Entry 6I1Q (X-ray diffraction, 1.99 A resolution); this record covers chain A.

[Chain A]
Molecule: Soluble quino protein glucose dehydrogenase
Source organism: Hypocrea jecorina (strain ATCC 56765 / BCRC 32924 / NRRL 11460 / Rut C-30)
UniProt: A0A024S820 (A0A024S820_HYPJR); numbering as in UniProt (aligned over 28-430)
Chain sequence (403 residues; numbered 28 to 430; the number before each row is that of its first residue):
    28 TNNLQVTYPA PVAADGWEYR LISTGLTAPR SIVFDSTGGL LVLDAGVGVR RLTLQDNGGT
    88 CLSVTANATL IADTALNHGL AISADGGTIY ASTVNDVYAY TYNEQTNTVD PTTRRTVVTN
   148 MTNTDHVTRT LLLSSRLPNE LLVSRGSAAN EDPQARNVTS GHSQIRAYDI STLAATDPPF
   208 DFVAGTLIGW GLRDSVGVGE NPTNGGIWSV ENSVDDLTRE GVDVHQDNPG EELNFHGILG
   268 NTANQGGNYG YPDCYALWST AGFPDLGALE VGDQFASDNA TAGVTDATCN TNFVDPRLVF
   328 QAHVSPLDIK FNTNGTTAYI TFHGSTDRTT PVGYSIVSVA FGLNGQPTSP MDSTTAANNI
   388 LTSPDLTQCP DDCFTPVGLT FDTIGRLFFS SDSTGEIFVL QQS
Disordered / not traced: 201-204
Disulfides: Cys281-Cys316, Cys396-Cys400
Glycans and other covalent adducts: N-acetylglucosamine (NAG) linked to Asn94, Asn147, Asn184, Asn306
Metal / ion sites: Ca2+: Glu259, Tyr276
Ligand contacts: N-acetylglucosamine (NAG; 2-acetamido-2-deoxy-beta-D-glucopyranose): Asn339, Asn341, Thr343
From the paper describing this entry:
  - Ca2+ coordination: Glu259, Tyr276, Gln301
  - catalytic residues: His153 (proposed by the authors, not directly observed)
  - catalytic residues: Arg220, Asp221 (by similarity / conservation)

[In short]
Ligands of chain A: N-acetylglucosamine. Covalently linked N-acetylglucosamine: at Asn94, Asn147, Asn184 and
Asn306. The Ca2+ site is built by Glu259 and Tyr276. The paper reports catalytic residues His153, Arg220 and
Asp221; Ca2+ coordination by Glu259, Tyr276 and Gln301.
Chain A is Soluble quino protein glucose dehydrogenase (Hypocrea jecorina (strain ATCC 56765 / BCRC 32924 /
NRRL 11460 / Rut C-30)); the structure, Iodide structure of Trichoderma reesei Carbohydrate-Active Enzymes
Family AA12, was determined by X-ray diffraction (same publication as 6I1T and 6H7T).
